Entry 2OC8 (X-ray diffraction, 2.66 A resolution); this record covers chains B and D of the 4 polymer chains in the assembly.

== Chain B (and D) ==
Name: Hepatitis C virus
Notes: fragment: NS4a peptide (KK-NS4a residues 21-39-KK), Chain B and D; engineered mutation(s): C22S; chain D of this document is another copy of the same molecule, construct and numbering; everything in this record applies to it too
UniProt: Q9QP06 (Q9QP06_9HEPC); residues 21-39 here correspond to UniProt positions 1678-1696 (UniProt number = residue number + 1657)
Chain sequence (23 residues; each row starts with the number of its first residue):
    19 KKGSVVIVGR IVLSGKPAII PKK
Unresolved in the structure: 19 (chain D: 19, 37-41)
Construct notes: cloning artifact (19-20, 40-41)

== Chain B / chain D interface ==
Pairs across the interface - 16 pairs, chain B then chain D:
  Gly33(B) with Ser32(D)
  Lys34(B) with Leu31(D); Ser32(D); Gly33(D), hydrogen bond (backbone-backbone)
  Pro35(B) with Val30(D); Leu31(D)
  Ala36(B) with Arg28(D); Ile29(D); Val30(D), hydrogen bond (backbone-backbone)
  Ile37(B) with Arg28(D); Ile29(D), hydrophobic
  Ile38(B) with Arg28(D), hydrogen bond (backbone-backbone); Val30(D), hydrophobic
  Lys40(B) with Val26(D); Gly27(D); Arg28(D)

== Summary ==
Chain B and chain D form an interface of 7 and 8 residues respectively; the contacts include 3 hydrogen bonds.
Main-chain hydrogen bonds include Lys34(B)-Gly33(D), Ala36(B)-Val30(D) and Ile38(B)-Arg28(D).
Chain B and chain D are both Hepatitis C virus; the structure, Structure of Hepatitis C Viral NS3 protease
domain complexed with NS4A peptide and ketoamide SCH503034, was determined by X-ray diffraction together with
2O8M, 2OBO, 2OBQ, 2OC0, 2OC1 and 2OC7 from the same study.
